Entry 9OUU (electron microscopy, 4.30 A resolution (low resolution: residue-level contacts below are approximate; hydrogen-bond / salt-bridge calls are withheld)); this record covers chains E and N of the 15 polymer chains in the assembly.

Chain E (and N):
Name: Speckle-type POZ protein
From: Homo sapiens
Notes: chain N of this document is another copy of the same molecule, construct and numbering; everything in this record applies to it too
UniProt: O43791 (SPOP_HUMAN); residues 1-373 here = UniProt positions 1-373
Sequence (373 residues; each row starts with the number of its first residue):
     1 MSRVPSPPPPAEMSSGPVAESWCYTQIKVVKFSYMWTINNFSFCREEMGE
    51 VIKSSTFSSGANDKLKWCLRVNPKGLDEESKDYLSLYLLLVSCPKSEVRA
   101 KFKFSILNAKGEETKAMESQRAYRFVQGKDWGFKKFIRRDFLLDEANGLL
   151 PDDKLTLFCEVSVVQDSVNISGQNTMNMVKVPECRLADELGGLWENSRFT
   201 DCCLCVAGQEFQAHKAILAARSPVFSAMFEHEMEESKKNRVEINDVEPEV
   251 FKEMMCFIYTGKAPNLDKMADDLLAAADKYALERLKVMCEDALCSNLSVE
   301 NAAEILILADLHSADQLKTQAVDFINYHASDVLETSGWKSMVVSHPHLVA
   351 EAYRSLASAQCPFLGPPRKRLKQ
Not modelled in the structure: 1-29, 165-373 (chain N: 1-15, 366-373)
UniProt features mapped onto this chain:
  - region: Tyr123 to Phe133 (Important for binding substrate proteins), Leu186 to Ile217 (Important for homodimerization)
  - natural variant: Thr25 (T25A: In NSDVS2), Tyr83 (Y83C: In NSDVS2), Arg121 (R121Q: In NSDVS1), Gly132 (G132V: In NSDVS2), Arg138 (R138C: In NSDVS2), Asp144 (D144N: In NSDVS1)
  - mutagenesis: Tyr87 (Y87A: Strongly reduced affinity for substrate proteins), Tyr123 (Y123A: Strongly reduced affinity for substrate proteins), Asp130 (D130A: Strongly reduced affinity for substrate proteins), Trp131 (W131A: Strongly reduced affinity for substrate proteins), Phe133 (F133A: Strongly reduced affinity for substrate proteins), Leu186 (L186D: Strongly reduced homodimerization. Reduces the activity of the cullin-RING-based BCR (BTB-CUL3-RBX1) E3 ubiquitin-protein ligase complex), Leu190 (L190D: Strongly reduced homodimerization. Reduces the activity of the cullin-RING-based BCR (BTB-CUL3-RBX1) E3 ubiquitin-protein ligase complex), Leu193 (L193D: Strongly reduced homodimerization. Reduces the activity of the cullin-RING-based BCR (BTB-CUL3-RBX1) E3 ubiquitin-protein ligase complex), Ile217 (I217K: Strongly reduced homodimerization. Reduces the activity of the cullin-RING-based BCR (BTB-CUL3-RBX1) E3 ubiquitin-protein ligase complex)
From the paper describing this entry:
  - disease-associated variants - E47K (14 +/- 2-fold), E78K (18 +/- 4-fold): increased binding to BRD3
  - disease-associated variants - E47K, E78K: unchanged binding to BRD3 peptide
  - disease-associated variants - E47K, E78K: increased binding to Cul3/Rbx1 complex
  - mutagenesis - V51E: unchanged binding to Cul3
  - mutagenesis - M48I/E78K, R70Q/E78K, E78K/G128S, E78K/K134N, S96R: unchanged catalytic activity on BRD3
  - disease-associated variants - E47K, E78K: increased catalytic activity on BRD3
  - mutagenesis - V51E: decreased catalytic activity on BRD3
  - mutagenesis - D77E: increased catalytic activity
  - disease-associated variants - E47K, E78K: decreased localization to nuclear speckles
  - mutagenesis - V51E: unchanged localization to nuclear speckles
  - disease-associated variants - M48I, R70L, R70Q, G128S, K134N: decreased catalytic activity
  - disease-associated variants - M48I, G128S: unchanged binding to peptide
  - disease-associated variants - K134N (11-fold): decreased binding to substrate peptide
  - disease-associated variants - K134N (11-fold): decreased binding to full-length SPOP K134N

Interface between chain E and chain N:
Pairs across the interface - 8 pairs, chain E then chain N:
  Lys95(E) - Ser96(N)
  Lys95(E) - Glu97(N)
  Ser96(E) - Glu97(N)
  Ser96(E) - Gln165(N)
  Glu97(E) - Glu97(N)
  Glu97(E) - Arg124(N)
  Arg99(E) - Arg124(N)
  Arg124(E) - Arg124(N)
Interface residues without a listed pair, chain N (5 interface residues in all): Tyr123

Overview:
The chain E/chain N interface involves 5 residues from each chain. UniProt lists 9 mutagenesis sites on chain
E. From the paper: M48I, R70L and R70Q of chain E, among others, reduce catalytic activity; E47K and E78K of
chain E increase binding to BRD3; 14 substitutions were tested in all.
Both chains are Speckle-type POZ protein (Homo sapiens). Entry 9OUU (SPOP double donut locally refined MATH
domains) was determined by electron microscopy, deposited together with 9OUT and 9OUW.
